PDB entry 2BP7 | X-ray diffraction, 2.90 A resolution | chains B and D of the 4 polymer chains in the assembly

[Chain B (and D)]
Protein: 2-oxoisovalerate dehydrogenase beta subunit
Source organism: Pseudomonas putida
Notes: EC 1.2.4.4; chain D of this document is another copy of the same molecule, construct and numbering; everything in this record applies to it too
Reference sequence: P09061 (ODBB_PSEPU); residues 1-339 here = UniProt positions 1-339
Sequence (339 residues; numbered 1 to 339; the number before each row is that of its first residue):
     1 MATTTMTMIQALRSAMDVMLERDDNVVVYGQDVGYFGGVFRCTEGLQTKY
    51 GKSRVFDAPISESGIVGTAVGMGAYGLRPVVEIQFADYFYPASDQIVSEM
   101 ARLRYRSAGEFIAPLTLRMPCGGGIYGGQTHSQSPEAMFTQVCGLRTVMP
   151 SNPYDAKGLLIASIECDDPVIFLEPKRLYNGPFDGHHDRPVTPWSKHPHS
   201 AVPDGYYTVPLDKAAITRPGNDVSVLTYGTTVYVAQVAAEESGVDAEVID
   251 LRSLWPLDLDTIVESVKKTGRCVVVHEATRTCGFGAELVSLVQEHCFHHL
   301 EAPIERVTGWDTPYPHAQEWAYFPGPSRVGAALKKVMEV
Not modelled in the structure: 1

[How chain B and chain D interact]
Contacting residue pairs (81):
  Tyr90(B) - Ser93(D)
  Tyr90(B) - Asp94(D)
  Tyr90(B) - Val97(D)  hydrophobic
  Tyr90(B) - Ser98(D)
  Pro91(B) - Asp94(D)
  Ser93(B) - Tyr90(D)
  Ser93(B) - Ser93(D)  hydrogen bond
  Ser93(B) - Met138(D)
  Asp94(B) - Tyr90(D)
  Asp94(B) - Pro91(D)
  Val97(B) - Tyr90(D)
  Val97(B) - Met138(D)  hydrophobic
  Ser98(B) - Tyr90(D)
  Arg102(B) - Gln133(D)  hydrogen bond
  Tyr105(B) - Gln129(D)
  Tyr105(B) - Thr312(D)
  Tyr105(B) - Pro313(D)  hydrophobic
  Arg106(B) - Gln129(D)
  Gln129(B) - Arg102(D)
  Gln129(B) - Tyr105(D)
  Gln129(B) - Arg106(D)
  Gln133(B) - Arg102(D)  hydrogen bond
  Ala137(B) - Gln141(D)
  Met138(B) - Ser93(D)
  Met138(B) - Val97(D)  hydrophobic
  Met138(B) - Met138(D)  hydrophobic
  Met138(B) - Gln141(D)
  Thr140(B) - Thr281(D)
  Thr140(B) - Cys282(D)  hydrogen bond
  Gln141(B) - Ala137(D)
  Gln141(B) - Met138(D)
  Gln141(B) - Gln141(D)
  Gln141(B) - Thr279(D)
  Gln141(B) - Thr281(D)
  Gln141(B) - Cys282(D)
  Cys143(B) - Thr279(D)
  Cys143(B) - Asp311(D)
  Cys143(B) - Thr312(D)  hydrogen bond (side chain-backbone)
  Trp255(B) - Thr281(D)
  Thr279(B) - Gln141(D)
  Thr279(B) - Cys143(D)
  Arg280(B) - Glu287(D)
  Thr281(B) - Gln141(D)
  Thr281(B) - Trp255(D)
  Thr281(B) - Glu287(D)
  Cys282(B) - Thr140(D)  hydrogen bond
  Cys282(B) - Gln141(D)
  Cys282(B) - Phe284(D)  hydrophobic
  Cys282(B) - Glu287(D)  hydrogen bond (backbone-side chain)
  Phe284(B) - Cys282(D)  hydrophobic
  Ala286(B) - Ala286(D)
  Ala286(B) - Glu287(D)
  Ala286(B) - Ser290(D)  hydrogen bond (backbone-side chain)
  Glu287(B) - Thr281(D)
  Glu287(B) - Cys282(D)  hydrogen bond (side chain-backbone)
  Glu287(B) - Ala286(D)
  Glu287(B) - Arg306(D)  salt bridge
  Val289(B) - Ser290(D)
  Val289(B) - Gln293(D)
  Ser290(B) - Ala286(D)  hydrogen bond (side chain-backbone)
  Ser290(B) - Val289(D)
  Ser290(B) - Ser290(D)
  Ser290(B) - Arg306(D)
  Gln293(B) - Val289(D)
  Gln293(B) - Pro303(D)
  Gln293(B) - Ile304(D)  hydrogen bond (side chain-backbone)
  Phe297(B) - Leu300(D)
  Phe297(B) - Ala302(D)
  Phe297(B) - Pro303(D)  hydrophobic
  Leu300(B) - Phe297(D)
  Ala302(B) - Phe297(D)
  Pro303(B) - Gln293(D)
  Pro303(B) - Phe297(D)  hydrophobic
  Ile304(B) - Gln293(D)  hydrogen bond (backbone-side chain)
  Arg306(B) - Glu287(D)  salt bridge
  Arg306(B) - Ser290(D)
  Asp311(B) - Cys143(D)
  Thr312(B) - Tyr105(D)
  Thr312(B) - Cys143(D)  hydrogen bond (backbone-side chain)
  Pro313(B) - Arg102(D)
  Pro313(B) - Tyr105(D)  hydrophobic
Also at the interface, not in a pair above, chain B (39 interface residues in all): Asp87, Leu291, Pro315
Also at the interface, not in a pair above, chain D (39 interface residues in all): Arg280, Leu291, Glu301, Pro315

[In short]
The chain B/chain D interface involves 39 residues from each chain; the contacts include 13 hydrogen bonds and
2 salt bridges. Polar pairs include Glu287(B)-Arg306(D), Ser93(B)-Ser93(D) and Arg102(B)-Gln133(D).
Chain B and chain D are both 2-oxoisovalerate dehydrogenase beta subunit (Pseudomonas putida); the structure,
New crystal form of the Pseudomonas putida branched-chain dehydrogenase (E1), was determined by X-ray
diffraction.
